Entry 4IDH (X-ray diffraction, 1.69 A resolution); this record covers chain A.

[Chain A]
Protein: Gene 2 protein
From: Shigella phage Sf6
Reference sequence: Q716H3 (Q716H3_BPSFV); residues 1-470 here = UniProt positions 1-470
Chain sequence (490 residues; row label = number of the first residue in the row; numbers below 1 keep their minus sign (Met-19 is residue -19)):
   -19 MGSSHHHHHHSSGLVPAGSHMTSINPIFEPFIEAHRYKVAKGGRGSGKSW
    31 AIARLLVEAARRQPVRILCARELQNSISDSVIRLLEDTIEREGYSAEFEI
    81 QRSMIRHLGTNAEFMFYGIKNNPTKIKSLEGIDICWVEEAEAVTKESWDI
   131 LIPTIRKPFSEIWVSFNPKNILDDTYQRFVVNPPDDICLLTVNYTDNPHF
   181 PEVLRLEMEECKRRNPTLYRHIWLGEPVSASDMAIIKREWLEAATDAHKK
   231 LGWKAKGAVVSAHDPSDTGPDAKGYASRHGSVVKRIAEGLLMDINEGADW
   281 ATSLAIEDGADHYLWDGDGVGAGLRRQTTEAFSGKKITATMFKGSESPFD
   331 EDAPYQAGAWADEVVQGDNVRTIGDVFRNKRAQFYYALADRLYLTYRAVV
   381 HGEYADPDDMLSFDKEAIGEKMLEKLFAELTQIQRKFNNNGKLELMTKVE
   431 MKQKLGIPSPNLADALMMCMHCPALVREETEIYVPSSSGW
Disordered / not traced: -19 to 2, 338-349, 466-470
Differences from the reference sequence: expression tag (-19 to 0)
Reported in the primary citation:
  - catalytic residues: Asp244, Asp296, Asp444
  - mutagenesis - D244A: abolished catalytic activity
  - catalytic residues: Arg24 (proposed by the authors, not directly observed)

[Summary]
The paper reports catalytic residues Asp244, Asp296 and Asp444 among others; D244A abolishes catalytic
activity.
Chain A is Gene 2 protein (Shigella phage Sf6); the structure, Crystal Structure of the large terminase
subunit gp2 of bacterial virus Sf6, was determined by X-ray diffraction (same publication as 4IEE, 4IEI and
4IFE).
